9J8N - chains B and I of the 32 polymer chains in the assembly; structure by electron microscopy, 7.14 A resolution (low resolution: residue-level contacts below are approximate; hydrogen-bond / salt-bridge calls are withheld).

# Chain B
Protein: Histone H4
Organism: Homo sapiens
UniProtKB: P62805 (H4_HUMAN); residues 0-102 here correspond to UniProt positions 1-103 (UniProt number = residue number + 1)
Amino-acid sequence (106 residues; each row starts with the number of its first residue; numbers below 1 keep their minus sign (Gly-3 is residue -3)):
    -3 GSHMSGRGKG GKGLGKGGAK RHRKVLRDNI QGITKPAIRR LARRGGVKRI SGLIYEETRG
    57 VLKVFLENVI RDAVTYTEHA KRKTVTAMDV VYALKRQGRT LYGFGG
Not modelled in the structure: -3 to 24
Sequence notes: expression tag (-3 to -1)
Curated features (UniProtKB/Swiss-Prot):
  - DNA-binding region: Lys16 to Lys20
  - modified residue: Ser1 (N-acetylserine), Arg3 (Asymmetric dimethylarginine), Lys5 (N6-(2-hydroxyisobutyryl)lysine), Lys8 (N6-(2-hydroxyisobutyryl)lysine), Lys12 (N6-(2-hydroxyisobutyryl)lysine), Lys16 (N6-(2-hydroxyisobutyryl)lysine), Lys20 (N6,N6,N6-trimethyllysine), Lys31 (N6-(2-hydroxyisobutyryl)lysine), Lys44 (N6-(2-hydroxyisobutyryl)lysine), Ser47 (Phosphoserine), Tyr51 (Phosphotyrosine), Lys59 (N6-(2-hydroxyisobutyryl)lysine), Lys77 (N6-(2-hydroxyisobutyryl)lysine), Lys79 (N6-(2-hydroxyisobutyryl)lysine), Thr80 (Phosphothreonine), Tyr88 (Phosphotyrosine), Lys91 (N6-(2-hydroxyisobutyryl)lysine)
  - cross-link (Glycyl lysine isopeptide (Lys-Gly)): Lys12 (interchain with G-Cter in SUMO2), Lys20 (interchain with G-Cter in SUMO2), Lys31 (interchain with G-Cter in SUMO2), Lys59 (interchain with G-Cter in SUMO2), Lys79 (interchain with G-Cter in SUMO2), Lys91 (interchain with G-Cter in SUMO2)

# Chain I
Molecule: 193-nt DNA strand
Organism: synthetic construct
Sequence (193 nucleotides; row label = number of the first residue in the row):
     1 ATCGGACCCT ATCGCGAGCC AGGCCTGAGA ATCCGGTGCC GAGGCCGCTC AATTGGTCGT
    61 AGACAGCTCT AGCACCGCTT AAACGCACGT ACGCGCTGTC CCCCGCGTTT TAACCGCCAA
   121 GGGGATTACT CCCTAGTCTC CAGGCACGTG TCAGATATAT ACATCCAGGC CTTGTGTCGC
   181 GAAATTCATA GAT
Not modelled in the structure: 1, 191-193

# Interface between chain B and chain I
Residue-residue contacts (16; chain B residue first):
  Arg35(B) with DC104(I)
  Arg39(B) with DC104(I)
  Lys44(B) with DC104(I)
  Arg45(B) with DC102(I); DC103(I); DC104(I)
  Ile46(B) with DC103(I); DC104(I)
  Ser47(B) with DC103(I)
  Gly48(B) with DC103(I)
  Lys77(B) with DG124(I)
  Arg78(B) with DG124(I)
  Lys79(B) with DG123(I); DG124(I)
  Thr80(B) with DG123(I); DG124(I)
Interface residues without a listed pair, chain I (6 interface residues in all): DA125

# In short
Chain B and chain I form an interface of 11 and 6 residues respectively. UniProt lists a DNA-binding region on
chain B.
Here chain B is Histone H4 (Homo sapiens) and chain I is a 193-nt DNA strand (synthetic construct). Entry 9J8N
(Cryo-EM structure of BAF-Lamin A/C IgF-nucleosome complex (Low mobility complex)) was determined by electron
microscopy together with 9J8O from the same study.
